PDB entry 4WMC | X-ray diffraction, 2.30 A resolution | chains A and B

[Chain A (and B)]
Molecule: Beta-lactamase
Source organism: Klebsiella pneumoniae
Notes: EC 3.5.2.6; chain B of this document is another copy of the same molecule, construct and numbering; everything in this record applies to it too
UniProt: Q6XEC0 (Q6XEC0_KLEPN); residues 24-265 here = UniProt positions 24-265
Sequence (242 residues; each row starts with the number of its first residue):
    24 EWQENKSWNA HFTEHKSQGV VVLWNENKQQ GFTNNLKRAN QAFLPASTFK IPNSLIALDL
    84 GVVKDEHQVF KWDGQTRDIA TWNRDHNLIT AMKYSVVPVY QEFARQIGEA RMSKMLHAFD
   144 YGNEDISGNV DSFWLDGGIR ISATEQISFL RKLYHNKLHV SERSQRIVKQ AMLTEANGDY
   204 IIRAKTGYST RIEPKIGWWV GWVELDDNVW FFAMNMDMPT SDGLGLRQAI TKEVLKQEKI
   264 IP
Unresolved in the structure: 36-40 (chain B: 148-154)
Swiss-Prot annotation at these positions:
  - active site: S70 (Acyl-ester intermediate)
  - binding site (a beta-lactam): S70, K73, S118, R250
  - modified residue: K73 (N6-carboxylysine)
  - mutagenesis: S70 (S70A: Does not alter thermal stability; S70G: Increases thermal stability. Abolishes hydrolysis of cephalothin and decreases catalytic efficiency about 60-fold with respect to ampicillin), R189 (R189A: No significant effect on catalytic efficiency with respect to ampicillin. Very little reduction in dimerization at neutral pH. Predominantly monomer at neutral pH; when associated with A-206 ...), R206 (R206A: No significant effect on catalytic efficiency with respect to ampicillin, nitrocefin or imipenem. Very little reduction in dimerization at neutral pH. Predominantly monomer at neutral pH ...)
Covalently attached groups: NXL104, bound form (NXL) linked to S70
Small-molecule neighbours:
  - carbon dioxide (CO2): F72, K73, N76, V120, Y123, W157
  - NXL104, bound form (NXL; (2S,5R)-1-formyl-5-[(sulfooxy)amino]piperidine-2-carboxamide): A69, K73, I102, W105, S118, V120, L158, K208, T209, G210, Y211, T213, R250

[Interface between chain A and chain B]
Residue-residue contacts - 26 pairs, chain A then chain B:
  E89(A) - R189(B)  salt bridge
  H90(A) - Y177(B)  hydrogen bond
  R107(A) - D229(B)  salt bridge
  T113(A) - D229(B)
  K116(A) - G201(B)  hydrogen bond (side chain-backbone)
  K116(A) - D229(B)  salt bridge
  Y117(A) - D229(B)  hydrogen bond
  Y177(A) - H90(B)  hydrogen bond
  E185(A) - R186(B)  salt bridge
  R186(A) - E185(B)  salt bridge
  R189(A) - E89(B)  salt bridge
  R189(A) - I190(B)
  R189(A) - Q193(B)
  I190(A) - R189(B)
  Q193(A) - R189(B)
  L196(A) - L196(B)  hydrophobic
  L196(A) - A199(B)  hydrophobic
  E198(A) - A199(B)
  A199(A) - E198(B)
  A199(A) - A199(B)  hydrogen bond (backbone-backbone)
  N200(A) - T197(B)
  G201(A) - K116(B)  hydrogen bond (backbone-side chain)
  R206(A) - L196(B)
  D229(A) - T113(B)
  D229(A) - K116(B)  salt bridge
  D229(A) - Y117(B)  hydrogen bond
Other interface residues (no listed pair), chain A (21 interface residues in all): T197, I204
Other interface residues (no listed pair), chain B (21 interface residues in all): N200, D202, I204, R206

[Summary]
Chain A and chain B each contribute 21 residues to their interface; the contacts include 7 hydrogen bonds and
7 salt bridges. Polar contacts include E89(A)-R189(B), R107(A)-D229(B) and K116(A)-D229(B). Chain A binds
carbon dioxide. Covalently linked NXL104, bound form: at S70(A).
Chain A and chain B are both Beta-lactamase (Klebsiella pneumoniae); the structure, OXA-48 covalent complex
with Avibactam inhibitor, was determined by X-ray diffraction together with 4WM9 from the same study.
